Entry 8CVP (electron microscopy, 3.40 A resolution); this record covers chains A and B.

Chain A:
Molecule: DNA damage-binding protein 1
Organism: Homo sapiens
Reference sequence: Q16531 (DDB1_HUMAN); numbering as in UniProt (aligned over 1-1140)
Amino-acid sequence (1140 residues; each row starts with the number of its first residue):
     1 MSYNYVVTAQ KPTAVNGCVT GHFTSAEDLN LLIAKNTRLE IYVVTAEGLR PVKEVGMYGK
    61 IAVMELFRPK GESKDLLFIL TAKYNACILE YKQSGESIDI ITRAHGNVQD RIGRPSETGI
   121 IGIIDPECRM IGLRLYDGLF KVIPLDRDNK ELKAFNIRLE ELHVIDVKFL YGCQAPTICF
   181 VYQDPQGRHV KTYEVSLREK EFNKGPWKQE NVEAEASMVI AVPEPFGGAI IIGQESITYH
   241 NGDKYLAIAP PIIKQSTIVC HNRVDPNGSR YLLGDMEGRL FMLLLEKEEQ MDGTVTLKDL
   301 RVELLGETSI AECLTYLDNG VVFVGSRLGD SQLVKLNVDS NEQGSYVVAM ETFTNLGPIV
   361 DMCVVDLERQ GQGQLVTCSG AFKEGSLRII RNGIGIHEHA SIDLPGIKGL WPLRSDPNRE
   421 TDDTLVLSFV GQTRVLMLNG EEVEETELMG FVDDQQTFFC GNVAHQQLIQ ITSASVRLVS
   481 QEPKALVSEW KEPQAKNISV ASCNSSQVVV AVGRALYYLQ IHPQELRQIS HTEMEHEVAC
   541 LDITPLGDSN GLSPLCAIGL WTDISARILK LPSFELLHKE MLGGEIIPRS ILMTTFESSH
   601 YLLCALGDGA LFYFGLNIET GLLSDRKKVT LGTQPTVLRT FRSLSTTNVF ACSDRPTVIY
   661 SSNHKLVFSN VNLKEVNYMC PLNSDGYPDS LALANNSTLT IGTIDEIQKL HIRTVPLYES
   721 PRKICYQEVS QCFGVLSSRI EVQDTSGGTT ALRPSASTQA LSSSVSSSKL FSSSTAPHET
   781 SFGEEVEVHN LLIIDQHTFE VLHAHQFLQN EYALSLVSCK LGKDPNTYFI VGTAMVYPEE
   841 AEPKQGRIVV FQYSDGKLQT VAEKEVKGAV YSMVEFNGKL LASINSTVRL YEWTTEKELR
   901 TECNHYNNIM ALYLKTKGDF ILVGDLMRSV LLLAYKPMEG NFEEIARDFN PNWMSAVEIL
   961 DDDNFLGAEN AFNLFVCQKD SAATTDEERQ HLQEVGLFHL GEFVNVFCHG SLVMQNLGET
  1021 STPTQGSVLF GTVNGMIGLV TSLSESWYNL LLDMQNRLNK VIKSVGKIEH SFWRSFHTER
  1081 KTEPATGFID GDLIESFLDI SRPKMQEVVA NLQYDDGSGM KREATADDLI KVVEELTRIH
Not modelled in the structure: 546-550
Curated features (UniProtKB/Swiss-Prot):
  - modified residue: Ser2 (N-acetylserine), Lys1067 (N6-acetyllysine), Thr1125 (Phosphothreonine)
  - cross-link: Lys1121 (Glycyl lysine isopeptide (Lys-Gly) (interchain with G-Cter in SUMO2))
  - natural variant: Asp184 to Gln186 (deletion: In WHIKERS), Arg188 (R188Q: In WHIKERS; R188W: In WHIKERS), Glu213 (E213K: In WHIKERS), Phe429 (F429V: In WHIKERS)
  - mutagenesis: Tyr316 to Asn319 (Impairs interaction with DDA1), Glu537 (E537A: Slightly impairs interaction with CUL4A), Trp561 (W561A: Strongly impairs interaction with CUL4A), Glu840 to Glu842 (Impairs interaction with AMBRA1, DTL, DET1, DCAF1, DCAF5, DCAF11 and DCAF8), Met910 to Tyr913 (Impairs interaction with AMBRA1, DTL and DCAF5), Trp953 (W953A: Impairs interaction with AMBRA1, ERCC8, DCAF5 and DCAF11)

Chain B:
Molecule: Protein cereblon
Organism: Homo sapiens
Reference sequence: Q96SW2 (CRBN_HUMAN); residues 1-442 here = UniProt positions 1-442
Amino-acid sequence (442 residues; each row starts with the number of its first residue):
     1 MAGEGDQQDA AHNMGNHLPL LPAESEEEDE MEVEDQDSKE AKKPNIINFD TSLPTSHTYL
    61 GADMEEFHGR TLHDDDSCQV IPVLPQVMMI LIPGQTLPLQ LFHPQEVSMV RNLIQKDRTF
   121 AVLAYSNVQE REAQFGTTAE IYAYREEQDF GIEIVKVKAI GRQRFKVLEL RTQSDGIQQA
   181 KVQILPECVL PSTMSAVQLE SLNKCQIFPS KPVSREDQCS YKWWQKYQKR KFHCANLTSW
   241 PRWLYSLYDA ETLMDRIKKQ LREWDENLKD DSLPSNPIDF SYRVAACLPI DDVLRIQLLK
   301 IGSAIQRLRC ELDIMNKCTS LCCKQCQETE ITTKNEIFSL SLCGPMAAYV NPHGYVHETL
   361 TVYKACNLNL IGRPSTEHSW FPGYAWTVAQ CKICASHIGW KFTATKKDMS PQKFWGLTRS
   421 ALLPTIPDTE DEISPDKVIL CL
Not modelled in the structure: 1-63, 342-357, 429-442
Curated features (UniProtKB/Swiss-Prot):
  - binding site (Zn(2+)): Cys323, Cys326, Cys391, Cys394
  - binding site ((S)-thalidomide): His378, Trp380, Trp386
  - modified residue: Ser25 (Phosphoserine)
  - natural variant: Cys391 (C391R: In MRT2)
  - mutagenesis: Tyr384 (Y384A: Abolishes thalidomide-binding without affecting DCX protein ligase complex activity; when associated with A-386), Trp386 (W386A: Abolishes thalidomide-binding without affecting DCX protein ligase complex activity; when associated with A-384 ...), Arg419 to Leu442 (Fails to rescue increased BK channel activity and decreased probability of neurotransmission in a mouse hippocampal neuron model)
Metal / ion sites: Zn2+: Cys323, Cys326, Cys391, Cys394

How chain A and chain B interact:
Contacting residue pairs (72; chain A residue first):
  Asn16(A) - Glu200(B)
  Glu117(A) - Ile207(B)
  Thr118(A) - Asn203(B)
  Thr118(A) - Ile207(B)
  Ile165(A) - Lys204(B)
  Ile165(A) - Ile207(B)  hydrophobic
  Gln183(A) - Ile207(B)
  Gln183(A) - Phe208(B)
  Gln183(A) - Ser210(B)
  Arg188(A) - Ile207(B)  hydrogen bond (side chain-backbone)
  Ala214(A) - Pro209(B)
  Glu215(A) - Arg230(B)  salt bridge
  Ser217(A) - Lys204(B)
  Met218(A) - Lys204(B)
  Val259(A) - Leu202(B)  hydrophobic
  Val259(A) - Lys204(B)  hydrogen bond (backbone-side chain)
  Met276(A) - Leu202(B)  hydrophobic
  Met276(A) - His233(B)  hydrogen bond
  Glu312(A) - Glu200(B)
  Glu312(A) - Ser201(B)
  Arg327(A) - Leu199(B)
  Arg327(A) - Glu200(B)  salt bridge
  Leu328(A) - Leu237(B)  hydrophobic
  Pro358(A) - Leu237(B)  hydrophobic
  Val360(A) - Ser239(B)
  Phe382(A) - His233(B)
  Phe382(A) - Asn236(B)
  Arg722(A) - Asn236(B)  hydrogen bond (side chain-backbone)
  Arg722(A) - Thr238(B)  hydrogen bond (side chain-backbone)
  Arg722(A) - Ser239(B)  hydrogen bond (side chain-backbone)
  Arg722(A) - Trp240(B)
  Lys723(A) - Ser239(B)  hydrogen bond
  His778(A) - Cys219(B)
  His778(A) - Tyr221(B)
  His778(A) - Lys222(B)
  Tyr812(A) - Pro241(B)
  Tyr812(A) - Trp243(B)
  Leu814(A) - Trp243(B)  hydrophobic
  Pro838(A) - Tyr221(B)
  Pro838(A) - Gln225(B)
  Glu839(A) - Tyr221(B)
  Ala841(A) - Leu247(B)
  Ala841(A) - Arg256(B)
  Glu842(A) - Leu247(B)
  Pro843(A) - Trp243(B)  hydrophobic
  Tyr871(A) - Trp243(B)
  Met910(A) - Leu247(B)  hydrophobic
  Met910(A) - Tyr248(B)
  Met910(A) - Arg309(B)
  Leu912(A) - Trp240(B)  hydrophobic
  Tyr913(A) - Trp240(B)  hydrogen bond
  Leu926(A) - Tyr245(B)  hydrophobic
  Leu926(A) - Tyr248(B)  hydrophobic
  Met927(A) - Leu190(B)  hydrophobic
  Met927(A) - Tyr248(B)  hydrophobic
  Met927(A) - Ser303(B)
  Met927(A) - Gln306(B)
  Pro951(A) - Cys188(B)  hydrophobic
  Pro951(A) - Leu190(B)
  Pro951(A) - Ser303(B)
  Trp953(A) - Leu190(B)
  Trp953(A) - Pro191(B)  hydrogen bond (side chain-backbone)
  Trp953(A) - Tyr248(B)
  Asn970(A) - Pro191(B)
  Phe972(A) - Ala196(B)
  Phe1003(A) - Ala196(B)  hydrophobic
  Phe1003(A) - Val197(B)  hydrophobic
  Phe1003(A) - Thr238(B)
  Asn1005(A) - Leu237(B)  hydrogen bond (side chain-backbone)
  Asn1005(A) - Thr238(B)
  Asn1005(A) - Ser239(B)
  Val1033(A) - Leu237(B)
Other interface residues (no listed pair), chain A (50 interface residues in all): Asp166, Ala381, Glu784, Val836, Ser872, Asp925, Ser929, Asn952, Arg1080
Other interface residues (no listed pair), chain B (43 interface residues in all): Ser192, Thr193, Gln198, Gln206, Lys229, Ala235, Leu244, Ile305

In short:
50 residues of chain A and 43 residues of chain B are in contact, with 10 hydrogen bonds and 2 salt bridges.
Among the polar pairs are Glu215(A)-Arg230(B), Arg327(A)-Glu200(B) and Arg188(A)-Ile207(B).
Chain A is DNA damage-binding protein 1 and chain B is Protein cereblon, both from Homo sapiens; the
structure, Cereblon-DDB1 in the Apo form, was determined by electron microscopy together with 8D7U, 8D7V,
8D7W, 8D7X, 8D7Y, 8D7Z, 8D80 and 8D81 from the same study.
